5JHP - chains B and C of the 5 polymer chains in the assembly; structure by X-ray diffraction, 3.15 A resolution.

== Chain B (and C) ==
Name: Protein TPR1
From: Oryza sativa
Notes: fragment: N-terminal topless domain; chain C of this document is another copy of the same molecule, construct and numbering; everything in this record applies to it too
UniProt: Q5NBT9 (TPR1_ORYSJ); residue numbers follow UniProt; this construct covers 1-209
Sequence (209 residues; each row starts with the number of its first residue):
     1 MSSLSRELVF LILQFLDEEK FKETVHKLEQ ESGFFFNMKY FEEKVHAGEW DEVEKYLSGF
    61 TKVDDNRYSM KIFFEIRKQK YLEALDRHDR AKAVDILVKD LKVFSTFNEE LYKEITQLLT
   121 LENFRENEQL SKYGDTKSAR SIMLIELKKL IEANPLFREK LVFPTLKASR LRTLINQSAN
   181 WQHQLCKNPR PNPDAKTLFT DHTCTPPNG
Unresolved in the structure: 1, 181-209 (chain C: 1, 183-196, 202-209)
Differences from the reference sequence: engineered mutation A179 (Leu in Q5NBT9), A195 (Ile in Q5NBT9)
UniProt features mapped onto this chain:
  - mutagenesis: R67 (R67A: Loss of interaction with EAR motif-containing full-length proteins), Y68 (Y68A: Loss of interaction with EAR motif-containing full-length proteins), K71 (K71A: Loss of interaction with EAR motif-containing full-length proteins), F74 (F74A: Loss of interaction with EAR motif-containing full-length proteins), F104 (F104A: Loss of interaction with EAR motif-containing full-length proteins), L111 (L111A: Loss of interaction with EAR motif-containing full-length proteins), L118 (L118A: Loss of interaction with EAR motif-containing full-length proteins), L130 (L130A: Loss of interaction with EAR motif-containing full-length proteins), L150 (L150A: Loss of interaction with EAR motif-containing full-length proteins), N176 (N176H: Aggregates formation)
Reported in the primary citation:
  - mutagenesis - L111A/L130A: unchanged binding to The rice D53 EAR peptide (794-808)
  - mutagenesis - L111A/L130A/L179A/I195A: abolished binding to The rice D53 EAR peptide (794-808)
  - mutagenesis - N176H, N180A, W181A, L198A: decreased binding to The rice D53 EAR peptide (794-808)
  - mutagenesis - N176H: decreased stability
  - mutagenesis - N180A, W181A, L198A: decreased stability in response to NINJA EAR
  - mutagenesis - R67A/N176H, Y68A/N176H, Y68R/N176H, K71A/N176H: increased stability

== Chain B / chain C interface ==
Pairs across the interface (58):
  L4(B) with I175(C), hydrophobic; L198(C)
  S5(B) with R172(C), hydrogen bond
  E7(B) with T197(C); L198(C), hydrogen bond (side chain-backbone); F199(C)
  L8(B) with F15(C), hydrophobic; I175(C), hydrophobic; L198(C)
  F10(B) with F199(C), hydrophobic
  L11(B) with I175(C), hydrophobic; F199(C), hydrophobic
  I12(B) with I12(C), hydrophobic; F15(C), hydrophobic; L171(C), hydrophobic
  F15(B) with L8(C), hydrophobic; I12(C), hydrophobic
  L16(B) with L28(C), hydrophobic
  E19(B) with S5(C)
  F21(B) with E31(C); S32(C)
  K22(B) with E31(C), hydrogen bond (backbone-side chain)
  E23(B) with K27(C), salt bridge; E31(C), hydrogen bond (backbone-side chain); K55(C), salt bridge
  T24(B) with T24(C); K27(C), hydrogen bond (side chain-backbone); L28(C), hydrogen bond (side chain-backbone); E31(C), hydrogen bond
  K27(B) with E23(C), salt bridge; T24(C), hydrogen bond (backbone-side chain); K27(C)
  L28(B) with L16(C), hydrophobic; T24(C), hydrogen bond (backbone-side chain)
  E31(B) with F21(C); K22(C); E23(C), hydrogen bond (side chain-backbone); T24(C), hydrogen bond (side chain-backbone)
  S32(B) with F21(C)
  K55(B) with E23(C), salt bridge
  P164(B) with F199(C), hydrophobic
  L166(B) with F199(C), hydrophobic
  R170(B) with Q182(C); L198(C); F199(C), hydrogen bond (side chain-backbone); D201(C), salt bridge
  L171(B) with L8(C); I12(C), hydrophobic
  R172(B) with S5(C), hydrogen bond
  L174(B) with I175(C), hydrophobic; S178(C), hydrogen bond (backbone-side chain)
  I175(B) with L4(C), hydrophobic; L8(C), hydrophobic; L174(C), hydrophobic
  Q177(B) with S178(C); W181(C)
  S178(B) with L174(C); Q177(C)
Also at the interface, not in a pair above, chain B (31 interface residues in all): S2, V9, Q30
Also at the interface, not in a pair above, chain C (31 interface residues in all): V9, L11, E19, Q30

== In short ==
Chain B and chain C each contribute 31 residues to their interface; the contacts include 14 hydrogen bonds and
5 salt bridges. Polar contacts include E23(B)-K27(C), E23(B)-K55(C) and R170(B)-D201(C). From the paper:
N176H, N180A and W181A of chain B, among others, reduce binding to The rice D53 EAR peptide (794-808);
R67A/N176H, Y68A/N176H and Y68R/N176H of chain B, among others, increase stability; 10 substitutions were
tested in all.
Both chains are Protein TPR1 (Oryza sativa). Entry 5JHP (Crystal structure of the rice Topless related protein
2 (TPR2) N-terminal topless domain (1-209) L179A and ...) was determined by X-ray diffraction, deposited
together with 5J9K, 5JA5 and 5JGC.
